PDB entry 9EXU | X-ray diffraction, 1.78 A resolution | chains A and B of the 4 polymer chains in the assembly

[Chain A (and B)]
Protein: Non-structural protein 7
From: Severe acute respiratory syndrome coronavirus 2
Notes: chain B of this document is another copy of the same molecule, construct and numbering; everything in this record applies to it too
UniProtKB: P0DTD1 (R1AB_SARS2); residues 1-306 here correspond to UniProt positions 3264-3569 (UniProt number = residue number + 3263)
Amino-acid sequence (306 residues; numbered 1 to 306; the number before each row is that of its first residue):
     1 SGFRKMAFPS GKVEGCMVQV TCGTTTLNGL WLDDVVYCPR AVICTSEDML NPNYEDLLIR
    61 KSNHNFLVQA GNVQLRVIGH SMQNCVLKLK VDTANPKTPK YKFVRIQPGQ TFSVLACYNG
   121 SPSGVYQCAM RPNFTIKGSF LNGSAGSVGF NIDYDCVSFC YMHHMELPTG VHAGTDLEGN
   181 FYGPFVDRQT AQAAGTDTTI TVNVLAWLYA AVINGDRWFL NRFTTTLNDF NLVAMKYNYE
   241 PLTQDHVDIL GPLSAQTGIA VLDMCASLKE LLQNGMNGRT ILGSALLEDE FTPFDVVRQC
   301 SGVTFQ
Unresolved in the structure: 303-306 (chain B: 304-306)
Sequence notes: conflict Ala-41 (His3304 in P0DTD1), Ala-145 (Cys3408 in P0DTD1)
Curated features (UniProtKB/Swiss-Prot):
  - site: Gln-306 (Cleavage)
  - cross-link (Glycyl lysine isopeptide (Lys-Gly)): Lys-5 (interchain with G-Cter in ubiquitin), Lys-90 (interchain with G-Cter in ubiquitin)
From the paper describing this entry:
  - conformationally variable residues (helix shift, loop rearrangement, side-chain flip): Arg-4, Cys-22 to Thr-26, Cys-44 to Leu-50, Glu-166 to His-172, Asp-187 to Thr-199, Arg-298
  - binding site for Thr-ser-ala-val-leu-gln-ser-gly-phe-arg-lys: Met-49
  - binding site for Thr-ser-ala-val-leu-gln-ser-gly-phe-arg-lys: Thr-24, Phe-140, His-163
  - self-association interface (contacts with another copy of this molecule); pairs are residue here / residue on that copy: Arg-4/Glu-290, Arg-4/Gln-127, Arg-4/Lys-137
  - catalytic residues: Gly-143 to Ala-145

[Interface between chain A and chain B]
Contacting residue pairs (76):
  Ser-1(A) with Gly-138(B); Ser-139(B); Phe-140(B), hydrogen bond (backbone-backbone); Leu-141(B); Glu-166(B), hydrogen bond; His-172(B), hydrogen bond (backbone-side chain)
  Gly-2(A) with Gly-138(B); Ser-139(B), hydrogen bond (backbone-side chain)
  Phe-3(A) with Gly-138(B)
  Arg-4(A) with Lys-5(B); Tyr-126(B); Gln-127(B), hydrogen bond (side chain-backbone); Cys-128(B); Lys-137(B), hydrogen bond (side chain-backbone); Gly-138(B); Ser-139(B)
  Lys-5(A) with Arg-4(B); Tyr-126(B)
  Met-6(A) with Gly-124(B); Val-125(B)
  Ala-7(A) with Gly-124(B); Val-125(B), hydrogen bond (backbone-backbone)
  Phe-8(A) with Val-125(B)
  Pro-9(A) with Ser-10(B); Glu-14(B); Pro-122(B), hydrophobic; Ser-123(B); Gly-124(B)
  Ser-10(A) with Pro-9(B); Ser-10(B), hydrogen bond (side chain-backbone); Glu-14(B), hydrogen bond (backbone-side chain)
  Gly-11(A) with Gly-11(B); Glu-14(B), hydrogen bond (backbone-side chain)
  Glu-14(A) with Pro-9(B); Ser-10(B), hydrogen bond (side chain-backbone); Gly-11(B), hydrogen bond (side chain-backbone)
  Pro-122(A) with Pro-9(B), hydrophobic
  Ser-123(A) with Pro-9(B); Val-303(B)
  Gly-124(A) with Met-6(B); Ala-7(B); Pro-9(B)
  Val-125(A) with Met-6(B); Ala-7(B), hydrogen bond (backbone-backbone); Phe-8(B); Val-125(B), hydrophobic
  Tyr-126(A) with Arg-4(B); Lys-5(B)
  Gln-127(A) with Arg-4(B), hydrogen bond (backbone-side chain)
  Cys-128(A) with Arg-4(B)
  Lys-137(A) with Arg-4(B), hydrogen bond (backbone-side chain)
  Gly-138(A) with Ser-1(B); Gly-2(B)
  Ser-139(A) with Ser-1(B); Gly-2(B), hydrogen bond (side chain-backbone); Gln-299(B), hydrogen bond
  Phe-140(A) with Ser-1(B), hydrogen bond (backbone-backbone)
  Leu-141(A) with Ser-1(B); Gln-299(B); Cys-300(B); Ser-301(B); Gly-302(B)
  Glu-166(A) with Ser-1(B), hydrogen bond
  Gly-170(A) with Ser-1(B)
  His-172(A) with Ser-1(B), hydrogen bond (side chain-backbone)
  Gly-283(A) with Leu-286(B)
  Ala-285(A) with Ala-285(B), hydrophobic; Leu-286(B), hydrophobic
  Leu-286(A) with Gly-283(B); Ala-285(B), hydrophobic
  Glu-290(A) with Arg-4(B), salt bridge
  Arg-298(A) with Ser-123(B), hydrogen bond (side chain-backbone)
  Gln-299(A) with Ser-139(B), hydrogen bond; Leu-141(B)
  Cys-300(A) with Leu-141(B)
  Ser-301(A) with Leu-141(B)
Interface residues without a listed pair, chain A (40 interface residues in all): Lys-12, Leu-115, Tyr-118, Thr-280, Ser-284
Interface residues without a listed pair, chain B (38 interface residues in all): Phe-3, Leu-115, Gly-170, Thr-280, Ser-284

[Summary]
The interface between chain A and chain B involves 40 residues on one side and 38 on the other, with 22
hydrogen bonds and 1 salt bridge. Among the polar pairs are Glu-290(A)/Arg-4(B), Ser-1(A)/Glu-166(B) and
Ser-1(A)/His-172(B). From the paper: the catalytic residue Gly-143(A); a binding site for
Thr-ser-ala-val-leu-gln-ser-gly-phe-arg-lys at Met-49(A), Thr-24(A) and Phe-140(A) among others.
Chain A and chain B are both Non-structural protein 7 (Severe acute respiratory syndrome coronavirus 2); the
structure, Complex of a mutant of the SARS-CoV-2 main protease Mpro with the nsp4/5 substrate peptide
(cocrystallization), was determined by X-ray diffraction, deposited together with 9EX8, 9EYA, 9EZ4 and 9EZ6.
